1B94 - chains C and A of the 4 polymer chains in the assembly; structure by X-ray diffraction, 1.90 A resolution.

# Chain C
Molecule: 11-nt DNA strand
Sequence (11 nucleotides; row label = number of the first residue in the row):
     1 AAAGATATCT T
Ion coordination: Ca2+: DA7 (shared with Asp74(A), Asp90(A) of chain A)

# Chain A
Molecule: Restriction endonuclease ecorv
Source organism: Escherichia coli
Notes: EC 3.1.21.4
UniProtKB: P04390 (T2E5_ECOLI); residues 2-245 here correspond to UniProt positions 1-244 (UniProt number = residue number - 1)
Amino-acid sequence (244 residues; row label = number of the first residue in the row):
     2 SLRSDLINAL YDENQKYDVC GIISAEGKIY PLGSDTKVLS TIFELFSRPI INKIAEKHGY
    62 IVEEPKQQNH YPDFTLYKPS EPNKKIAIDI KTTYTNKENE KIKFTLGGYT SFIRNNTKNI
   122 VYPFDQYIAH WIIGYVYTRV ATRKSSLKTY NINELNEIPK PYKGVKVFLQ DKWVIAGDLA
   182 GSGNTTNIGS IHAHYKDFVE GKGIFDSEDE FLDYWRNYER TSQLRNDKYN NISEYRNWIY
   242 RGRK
Ion coordination: Ca2+: Asp74, Asp90 (shared with DA7(C) of chain C)

# How chain C and chain A interact
Contacting residue pairs (31; chain C residue first):
  DG4(C) with Asn70(A), base contact
  DA5(C) with Asn70(A), hydrogen bond to the base; Thr111(A), hydrogen bond to the phosphate; Ser112(A), phosphate contact; Lys119(A), salt bridge to the phosphate; Asn120(A), sugar contact; Arg221(A), salt bridge to the phosphate
  DT6(C) with Asn70(A), sugar contact; Gly109(A), phosphate contact; Ser112(A), hydrogen bond to the phosphate; Phe113(A), phosphate contact; Thr186(A), base contact
  DA7(C) with Asp90(A), phosphate contact; Lys92(A), salt bridge to the phosphate; Gly108(A), phosphate contact; Thr186(A), base contact
  DT8(C) with Thr37(A), phosphate contact; Ile91(A), phosphate contact; Lys92(A), phosphate contact; Thr93(A), hydrogen bond to the phosphate; Thr106(A), hydrogen bond to the phosphate; Ser183(A), base contact; Thr186(A), hydrogen bond to the base; Asn188(A), base contact
  DC9(C) with Thr37(A), hydrogen bond to the phosphate; Thr94(A), hydrogen bond to the phosphate; Tyr95(A), phosphate contact; Gly182(A), hydrogen bond to the base; Ser183(A), base contact
  DT10(C) with Tyr95(A), hydrogen bond to the phosphate; Lys104(A), base contact
Also at the interface, not in a pair above, chain A (24 interface residues in all): Ser41, His71

# Overview
7 residues of chain C and 24 residues of chain A are in contact; the contacts include 10 hydrogen bonds and 3
salt bridges. Among the polar pairs are DA5(C)-Asn70(A), DT8(C)-Thr186(A) and DC9(C)-Gly182(A). Asp74(A),
Asp90(A) and DA7(C) coordinate Ca2+.
Here chain C is an 11-nt DNA strand and chain A is Restriction endonuclease ecorv (Escherichia coli). Entry
1B94 (Restriction endonuclease ecorv with calcium) was determined by X-ray diffraction together with 1B95,
1B96 and 1B97 from the same study.
